PDB entry 4NB8 | X-ray diffraction, 2.01 A resolution | chains C and E of the 6 polymer chains in the assembly

# Chain C
Molecule: Terminal oxygenase component of carbazole
Notes: EC 1.14.12.22
UniProt: Q84II6 (Q84II6_JANS3); numbering as in UniProt (aligned over 1-384)
Sequence (392 residues; numbered 1 to 392; the number before each row is that of its first residue):
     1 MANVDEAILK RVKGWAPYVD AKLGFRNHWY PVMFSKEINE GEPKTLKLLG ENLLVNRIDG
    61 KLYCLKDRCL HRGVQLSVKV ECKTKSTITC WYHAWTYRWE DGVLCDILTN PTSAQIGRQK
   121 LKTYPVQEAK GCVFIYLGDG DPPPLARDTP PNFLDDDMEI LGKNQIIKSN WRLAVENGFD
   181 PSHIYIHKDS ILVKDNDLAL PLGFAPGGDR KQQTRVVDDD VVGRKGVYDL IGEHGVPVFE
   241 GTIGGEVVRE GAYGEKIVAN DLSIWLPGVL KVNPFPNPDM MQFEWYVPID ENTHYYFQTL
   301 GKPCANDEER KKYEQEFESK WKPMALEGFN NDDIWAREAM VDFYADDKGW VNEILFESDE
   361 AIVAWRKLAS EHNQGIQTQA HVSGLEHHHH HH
Disordered / not traced: 1, 390-392
Sequence notes: engineered mutation Leu262 (Ile in Q84II6); expression tag (385-392)
Bound ions: 2Fe-2S cluster Fe: Cys69, His71, Cys90, His93; Fe2+: His183, His187, Asp333
Residues lining bound ligands: 2Fe-2S cluster (FES): Cys69, His71, Arg72, Val74, Cys90, Tyr92, His93, Ala94, Trp95
What the authors report for this chain:
  - mutagenesis - I262L (3-fold): increased catalytic activity on anthracene (citing earlier work)

# Chain E
Molecule: Ferredoxin CarAc
Source organism: Pseudomonas resinovorans
Notes: EC 1.14.12.22
UniProt: Q8GI16 (CARAC_PSERE); numbering as in UniProt (aligned over 1-107)
Sequence (115 residues; each row starts with the number of its first residue):
     1 MNQIWLKVCA ASDMQPGTIR RVNRVGAAPL AVYRVGDQFY ATEDTCTHGI ASLSEGTLDG
    61 DVIECPFHGG AFNVCTGMPA SSPCTVPLGV FEVEVKEGEV YVAGEKKLEH HHHHH
Disordered / not traced: 1, 112-115
Sequence notes: expression tag (108-115)
Bound ions: 2Fe-2S cluster Fe: Cys46, His48, Cys65, His68
Residues lining bound ligands: 2Fe-2S cluster (FES): Cys46, His48, Gly49, Ile50, Ala51, Cys65, Phe67, His68, Gly69, Gly70, Pro83, Cys84
Swiss-Prot annotation at these positions:
  - binding site ([2Fe-2S] cluster): Cys46, His48, Cys65, His68

# Interface between chain C and chain E
Residue-residue contacts (16):
  Gln115(C) with Gly49(E)
  Arg118(C) with Glu43(E), salt bridge; Thr47(E); Val86(E); Pro87(E)
  Gln119(C) with Thr47(E), hydrogen bond (side chain-backbone); Val86(E)
  Leu385(C) with Ser82(E)
  Glu386(C) with Ser82(E)
  His387(C) with Ala80(E), hydrogen bond (side chain-backbone); Ser81(E); Ser82(E), hydrogen bond (backbone-side chain)
  His388(C) with Ser81(E)
  His389(C) with Val62(E); Ala80(E); Ser81(E), hydrogen bond (backbone-side chain)
Other interface residues (no listed pair), chain E (10 interface residues in all): His48

# Overview
8 residues of chain C and 10 residues of chain E are in contact; the contacts include 4 hydrogen bonds and 1
salt bridge. Among the polar pairs are Arg118(C)-Glu43(E), Gln119(C)-Thr47(E) and His387(C)-Ala80(E). Chain C
binds 2Fe-2S cluster. Bound to chain E: 2Fe-2S cluster. From the paper: I262L of chain C increases catalytic
activity on anthracene.
Chain C is Terminal oxygenase component of carbazole and chain E is Ferredoxin CarAc (Pseudomonas
resinovorans); the structure, Oxygenase with Ile262 replaced by Leu and ferredoxin complex of carbazole
1,9a-dioxygenase, was determined by X-ray diffraction (same publication as 4NB9, 4NBA, 4NBB, 4NBC, 4NBD, 4NBE
and 3 further entries).
